PDB entry 7EGQ | electron microscopy, 3.35 A resolution | chains H and K of the 22 polymer chains in the assembly

== Chain H ==
Molecule: Non-structural protein 10
From: Severe acute respiratory syndrome coronavirus 2
UniProtKB: P0DTD1 (R1AB_SARS2); residues 1-139 here correspond to UniProt positions 4254-4392 (UniProt number = residue number + 4253)
Sequence (139 residues; numbered 1 to 139; the number before each row is that of its first residue):
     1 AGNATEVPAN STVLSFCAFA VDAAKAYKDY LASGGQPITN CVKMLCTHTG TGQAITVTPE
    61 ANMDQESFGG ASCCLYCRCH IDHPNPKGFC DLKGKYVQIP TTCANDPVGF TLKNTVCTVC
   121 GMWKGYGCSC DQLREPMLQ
Not modelled in the structure: 132-139
Swiss-Prot annotation at these positions:
  - binding site (Zn(2+)): Cys74, Cys77, His83, Cys90, Cys117, Cys120, Cys128, Cys130
  - site: Gln139 (Cleavage)
Bound ions: Zn2+ site 1: Cys74, Cys77, His83, Cys90; Zn2+ site 2: Cys117, Cys120, Cys130

== Chain K ==
Molecule: Proofreading exoribonuclease
From: Severe acute respiratory syndrome coronavirus 2
Notes: EC 3.1.13.-
UniProtKB: P0DTD1 (R1AB_SARS2); residues 1-527 here correspond to UniProt positions 5926-6452 (UniProt number = residue number + 5925)
Sequence (527 residues; numbered 1 to 527; the number before each row is that of its first residue):
     1 AENVTGLFKD CSKVITGLHP TQAPTHLSVD TKFKTEGLCV DIPGIPKDMT YRRLISMMGF
    61 KMNYQVNGYP NMFITREEAI RHVRAWIGFD VEGCHATREA VGTNLPLQLG FSTGVNLVAV
   121 PTGYVDTPNN TDFSRVSAKP PPGDQFKHLI PLMYKGLPWN VVRIKIVQML SDTLKNLSDR
   181 VVFVLWAHGF ELTSMKYFVK IGPERTCCLC DRRATCFSTA SDTYACWHHS IGFDYVYNPF
   241 MIDVQQWGFT GNLQSNHDLY CQVHGNAHVA SCDAIMTRCL AVHECFVKRV DWTIEYPIIG
   301 DELKINAACR KVQHMVVKAA LLADKFPVLH DIGNPKAIKC VPQADVEWKF YDAQPCSDKA
   361 YKIEELFYSY ATHSDKFTDG VCLFWNCNVD RYPANSIVCR FDTRVLSNLN LPGCDGGSLY
   421 VNKHAFHTPA FDKSAFVNLK QLPFFYYSDS PCESHGKQVV SDIDYVPLKS ATCITRCNLG
   481 GAVCRHHANE YRLYLDAYNM MISAGFSLWV YKQFDTYNLW NTFTRLQ
Not modelled in the structure: 1-2, 526-527
Swiss-Prot annotation at these positions:
  - region: Cys414 to Thr428 (GpppA-binding)
  - active site: Asp90, Glu92, Glu191, His268, Asp273
  - binding site (Mg(2+)): Asp90, Glu92, Glu191, His268, Asp273
  - binding site (Zn(2+)): Cys207, Cys210, Cys226, His229, His257, Cys261, His264, Cys279, Cys452, Cys477, Cys484, His487
  - binding site (S-adenosyl-L-methionine): Asp331 to Ala337
  - site: Gln527 (Cleavage)
Bound ions: Mg2+ site 1: Asp90, Asp273; Zn2+ site 1: Cys207, Cys210, Cys226, His229; Zn2+ site 2: His257, Cys261, His264, Cys279; Mg2+ site 2 near Val269 (its only coordinating residue here); Zn2+ site 3: Cys452, Cys484, His487
What the authors report for this chain:
  - catalytic residues: Asp90, Glu92, Glu191, His268, Asp273
  - conformationally variable residues (order/disorder transition): Ser454 to Asp464
  - Zn2+ coordination: Cys452, His487

== Interface between chain H and chain K ==
Pairs across the interface - 72 pairs, chain H then chain K:
  Ala1(H) - Lys9(K)
  Gly2(H) - Asp10(K)
  Asn3(H) - Lys9(K)
  Asn3(H) - Asp10(K)  hydrogen bond (backbone-backbone)
  Ala4(H) - Val4(K)  hydrophobic
  Ala4(H) - Thr5(K)
  Ala4(H) - Leu27(K)
  Thr5(H) - Phe8(K)
  Thr5(H) - Thr25(K)
  Glu6(H) - Thr5(K)  hydrogen bond (backbone-backbone)
  Pro8(H) - Asn3(K)
  Pro8(H) - Val4(K)
  Pro8(H) - Thr5(K)
  Ser11(H) - Phe60(K)
  Leu14(H) - Phe8(K)  hydrophobic
  Ser15(H) - Phe60(K)  hydrogen bond (side chain-backbone)
  Ser15(H) - Lys61(K)
  Phe16(H) - Tyr64(K)  hydrophobic
  Phe16(H) - Val66(K)  hydrophobic
  Phe16(H) - Tyr69(K)  hydrophobic
  Ala18(H) - Lys196(K)
  Phe19(H) - Met62(K)  hydrophobic
  Phe19(H) - Leu192(K)
  Phe19(H) - Met195(K)
  Phe19(H) - Lys196(K)
  Phe19(H) - Lys200(K)
  Phe19(H) - Ile201(K)  hydrogen bond (backbone-backbone)
  Ala20(H) - Lys200(K)
  Ala20(H) - Ile201(K)
  Val21(H) - Ile201(K)  hydrogen bond (backbone-backbone)
  Val21(H) - Phe217(K)  hydrophobic
  Ala26(H) - Tyr69(K)
  Asp29(H) - Val66(K)
  Asp29(H) - Tyr69(K)
  Ser33(H) - Gln65(K)  hydrogen bond (side chain-backbone)
  Asn40(H) - Thr25(K)  hydrogen bond
  Asn40(H) - His26(K)  hydrogen bond (backbone-backbone)
  Cys41(H) - His26(K)
  Val42(H) - Thr25(K)
  Val42(H) - His26(K)
  Lys43(H) - Leu38(K)
  Lys43(H) - Cys39(K)  hydrogen bond (backbone-backbone)
  Met44(H) - Leu38(K)
  Met44(H) - Cys39(K)
  Met44(H) - Asp41(K)
  Leu45(H) - Cys39(K)  hydrogen bond (backbone-backbone)
  Leu45(H) - Val40(K)  hydrophobic
  Pro59(H) - Asp41(K)
  Ala71(H) - Thr21(K)
  Ala71(H) - Gln22(K)
  Ser72(H) - Ala23(K)
  Ser72(H) - Pro24(K)
  Arg78(H) - Pro24(K)  hydrogen bond (side chain-backbone)
  Cys79(H) - Phe8(K)
  His80(H) - Ile55(K)
  Ile81(H) - Thr131(K)
  Gly88(H) - Asn130(K)  hydrogen bond (backbone-side chain)
  Phe89(H) - Asn129(K)
  Phe89(H) - Asn130(K)
  Cys90(H) - Asn129(K)
  Lys93(H) - Thr21(K)
  Lys93(H) - Gln22(K)
  Lys93(H) - Tyr51(K)
  Lys93(H) - Thr127(K)
  Lys93(H) - Pro128(K)
  Lys93(H) - Asn129(K)
  Gly94(H) - Thr21(K)  hydrogen bond (backbone-backbone)
  Gly94(H) - Lys47(K)  hydrogen bond (backbone-side chain)
  Lys95(H) - Thr21(K)
  Tyr96(H) - His19(K)
  Tyr96(H) - Thr21(K)
  Tyr96(H) - Asp41(K)
Other interface residues (no listed pair), chain H (45 interface residues in all): Val7, Thr12, Lys25, Thr58, Gly69, His83, Leu92
Other interface residues (no listed pair), chain K (50 interface residues in all): Leu7, Cys11, Pro20, Ser28, Thr35, Met57, Asn63, Val101, Asp126, Val199, Tyr237

== In short ==
The interface between chain H and chain K involves 45 residues on one side and 50 on the other; the contacts
include 14 hydrogen bonds. Polar contacts include Ser15(H)-Phe60(K), Ser33(H)-Gln65(K) and Asn40(H)-Thr25(K).
The paper reports catalytic residues Asp90(K), Glu92(K) and Glu191(K) among others; Zn2+ coordination by
Cys452(K) and His487(K).
Here chain H is Non-structural protein 10 and chain K is Proofreading exoribonuclease, both from Severe acute
respiratory syndrome coronavirus 2. Entry 7EGQ (Co-transcriptional capping machineries in SARS-CoV-2 RTC:
Coupling of N7-methyltransferase and 3'-5' exoribonuclease with polymerase reveals mechanisms ...) was
determined by electron microscopy together with 7EIZ from the same study.
